Entry 7AML (electron microscopy, 3.50 A resolution); this record covers chains E and F of the 6 polymer chains in the assembly.

# Chain E
Protein: GDNF family receptor alpha
Organism: Danio rerio
Reference sequence: Q98TT9 (Q98TT9_DANRE); residues 20-351 here = UniProt positions 20-351
Chain sequence (353 residues; numbered 20 to 372; the number before each row is that of its first residue):
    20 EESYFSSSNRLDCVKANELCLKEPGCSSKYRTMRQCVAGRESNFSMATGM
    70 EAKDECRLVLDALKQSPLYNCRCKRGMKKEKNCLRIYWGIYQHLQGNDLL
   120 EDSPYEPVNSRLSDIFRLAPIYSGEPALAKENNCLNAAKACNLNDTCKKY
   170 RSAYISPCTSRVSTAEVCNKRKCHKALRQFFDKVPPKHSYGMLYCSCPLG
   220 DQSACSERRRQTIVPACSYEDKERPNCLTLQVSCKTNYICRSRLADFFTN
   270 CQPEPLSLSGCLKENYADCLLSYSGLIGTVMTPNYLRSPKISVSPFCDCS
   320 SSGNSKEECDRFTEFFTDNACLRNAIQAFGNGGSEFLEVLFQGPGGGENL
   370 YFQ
Disordered / not traced: 20-28, 59-73, 114-117, 352-372
Construct notes: expression tag (352-372)
Cystine bridges: Cys32-Cys90, Cys39-Cys45, Cys55-Cys75, Cys92-Cys102, Cys153-Cys214, Cys160-Cys166, Cys177-Cys192, Cys187-Cys236, Cys216-Cys224, Cys246-Cys316, Cys253-Cys259, Cys270-Cys288, Cys280-Cys340, Cys318-Cys328

# Chain F
Protein: Glial cell line-derived neurotrophic factor
Organism: Danio rerio
Reference sequence: Q98TU0 (GDNF_DANRE); numbering as in UniProt (aligned over 135-235)
Chain sequence (101 residues; each row starts with the number of its first residue):
   135 VKGQGRGCLLKEIHLNVTDLDLGYRTKEELIFRYCSGPCHDAETNYDKIL
   185 NNLTHNKKLDKDTPSRTCCRPIAFDDDISFLDDSLEYHTLKKHSAKKCAC
   235 V
Disordered / not traced: 135-137
Cystine bridges: Cys142-Cys203, Cys169-Cys232, Cys173-Cys234
Covalent attachments: N-acetylglucosamine (NAG) linked to Asn150
UniProt features mapped onto this chain:
  - glycosylation (N-linked (GlcNAc...) asparagine): Asn150, Asn186
What the authors report for this chain:
  - mutagenesis - E220A/H222A, L224A: decreased expression

# Interface between chain E and chain F
Pairs across the interface (28):
  Leu154(E) - Lys161(F)
  Lys158(E) - Lys161(F)
  Lys158(E) - Glu163(F)  salt bridge
  Asn161(E) - Glu162(F)
  Asn161(E) - Glu163(F)
  Asn161(E) - Leu164(F)
  Asn161(E) - Ile212(F)
  Asn161(E) - Ser213(F)
  Leu162(E) - His148(F)
  Leu162(E) - Ile165(F)  hydrophobic
  Asp164(E) - Ile165(F)
  Asp164(E) - Arg167(F)  salt bridge
  Lys167(E) - Leu164(F)
  Lys167(E) - Asp209(F)  salt bridge
  Lys167(E) - His227(F)
  Arg170(E) - Glu162(F)  salt bridge
  Arg170(E) - Ser213(F)  hydrogen bond (side chain-backbone)
  Ser171(E) - Asp211(F)  hydrogen bond
  Ser171(E) - Ile212(F)
  Ser171(E) - Ser213(F)  hydrogen bond
  Ile174(E) - Ser213(F)
  Ser175(E) - Ser213(F)
  Ser175(E) - Thr223(F)  hydrogen bond
  Glu226(E) - Leu219(F)
  Gln230(E) - Leu215(F)
  Gln230(E) - Leu219(F)  hydrogen bond (side chain-backbone)
  Gln230(E) - Tyr221(F)  hydrogen bond (backbone-side chain)
  Val233(E) - Tyr221(F)  hydrophobic
Interface residues without a listed pair, chain E (18 interface residues in all): Lys168, Ala172, Thr178, Arg227, Thr231
Interface residues without a listed pair, chain F (19 interface residues in all): Thr160, Asp210, Phe214

# In short
18 residues of chain E and 19 residues of chain F are in contact; the contacts include 6 hydrogen bonds and 4
salt bridges. Among the polar pairs are Lys158(E)-Glu163(F), Asp164(E)-Arg167(F) and Lys167(E)-Asp209(F).
Covalently linked N-acetylglucosamine: at Asn150(F). From the paper: E220A/H222A and L224A of chain F reduce
expression.
Chain E is GDNF family receptor alpha and chain F is Glial cell line-derived neurotrophic factor, both from
Danio rerio; the structure, RET/GDNF/GFRa1 extracellular complex Cryo-EM structure, was determined by electron
microscopy (same publication as 7AMK and 7AB8).
